PDB entry 5GU8 | X-ray diffraction, 1.80 A resolution | chain A

[Chain A]
Molecule: 149aa long hypothetical methylmalonyl-CoA decarboxylase gamma chain
Organism: Pyrococcus horikoshii (strain ATCC 700860 / DSM 12428 / JCM 9974 / NBRC 100139 / OT-3)
Reference sequence: O59021 (O59021_PYRHO); residues 80-149 here = UniProt positions 80-149
Chain sequence (71 residues; each row starts with the number of its first residue):
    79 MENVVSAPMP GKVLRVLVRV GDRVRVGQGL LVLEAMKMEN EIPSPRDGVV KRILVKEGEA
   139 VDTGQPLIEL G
Differences from the reference sequence: initiating methionine (79)
Metal / ion sites: Na+: Glu135, Ala138
What the authors report for this chain:
  - post-translational modification sites: Lys115 (citing earlier work)
  - conformationally variable residues (loop rearrangement): Met114 to Met116

[In short]
Glu135 and Ala138 form the Na+ site. The paper reports a modification site at Lys115; conformational
variability at Met114.
Chain A is 149aa long hypothetical methylmalonyl-CoA decarboxylase gamma chain (Pyrococcus horikoshii (strain
ATCC 700860 / DSM 12428 / JCM 9974 / NBRC 100139 / OT-3)); the structure, Structure of biotin carboxyl carrier
protein from pyrococcus horikoshi OT3 (delta N79) wild type, was determined by X-ray diffraction together with
5GU9 and 5GUA from the same study.
